8RM7 - chains B and D of the 4 polymer chains in the assembly; structure by X-ray diffraction, 2.25 A resolution.

# Chain B
Name: Isoform 2 of Androgen receptor
From: Homo sapiens
UniProt: P10275 (ANDR_HUMAN), isoform P10275-2; residues 556-628 here correspond to UniProt positions 25-97 (UniProt number = residue number - 531)
Amino-acid sequence (73 residues; row label = number of the first residue in the row):
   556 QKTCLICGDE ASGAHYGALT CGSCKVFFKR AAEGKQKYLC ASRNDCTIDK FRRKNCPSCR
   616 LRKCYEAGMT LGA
Sequence notes: conflict Ala569 (Cys38 in P10275)
Metal / ion sites: Zn2+ site 1: Cys559, Cys562, Cys576, Cys579; Zn2+ site 2: Cys595, Cys601, Cys611, Cys614

# Chain D
Molecule: MMTV-177 GRE/ARE, Chain D
From: Homo sapiens
Sequence (18 nucleotides; each row starts with the number of its first residue):
     1 TTGTTACAAA CTGTTCTA

# Chain B / chain D interface
Contacting residue pairs - 14 pairs, chain B then chain D:
  Ser567(B) - DT2(D)  phosphate contact
  Gly568(B) - DT2(D)  phosphate contact
  Ala569(B) - DT2(D)  hydrogen bond to the phosphate
  Ala569(B) - DG3(D)  phosphate contact
  His570(B) - DT2(D)  sugar contact
  His570(B) - DG3(D)  salt bridge to the phosphate
  Tyr571(B) - DG3(D)  hydrogen bond to the phosphate
  Tyr571(B) - DT4(D)  hydrogen bond to the phosphate
  Lys580(B) - DT4(D)  hydrogen bond to the base
  Val581(B) - DT5(D)  base contact
  Lys584(B) - DT4(D)  salt bridge to the phosphate
  Arg585(B) - DA6(D)  base contact
  Lys609(B) - DC11(D)  phosphate contact
  Lys609(B) - DT12(D)  salt bridge to the phosphate
Interface residues without a listed pair, chain B (11 interface residues in all): Gly572

# Summary
The interface between chain B and chain D involves 11 residues on one side and 7 on the other; the contacts
include 4 hydrogen bonds and 3 salt bridges. Polar pairs include Lys580(B)-DT4(D), Ala569(B)-DT2(D) and
Tyr571(B)-DG3(D).
Here chain B is Isoform 2 of Androgen receptor and chain D is MMTV-177 GRE/ARE, Chain D, both from Homo
sapiens. Entry 8RM7 (Crystal Structure of Human Androgen Receptor DNA Binding Domain Bound to its Response
Element: MMTV-177 GRE/ARE) was determined by X-ray diffraction (same publication as 8RM6).
